PDB entry 1JAO | X-ray diffraction, 2.40 A resolution | chain A

[Chain A]
Protein: Matrix metallo proteinase-8 (MET80 form)
Organism: Homo sapiens
Notes: EC 3.4.24.34; fragment: catalytic domain, residues 80 - 242
UniProt: P22894 (MM08_HUMAN); residues 80-242 here correspond to UniProt positions 100-262 (UniProt number = residue number + 20)
Amino-acid sequence (163 residues; each row starts with the number of its first residue):
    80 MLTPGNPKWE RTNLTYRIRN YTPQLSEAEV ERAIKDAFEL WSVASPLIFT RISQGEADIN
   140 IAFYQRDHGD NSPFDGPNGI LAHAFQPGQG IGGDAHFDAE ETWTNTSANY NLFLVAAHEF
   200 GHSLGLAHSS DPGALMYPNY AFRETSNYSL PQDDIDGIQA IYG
Disordered / not traced: 80-84
Metal / ion sites: Ca2+ site 1: D137, G169, G171, D173; Zn2+ site 1: H147, D149, H162, H175; Ca2+ site 2: D154, G155, N157, I159, D177, E180; Zn2+ site 2: H197, H201, H207 (together with 0D3)
Ligand contacts: 0D3 (N-[(2S)-2-benzyl-3-sulfanylpropanoyl]-L-alanylglycinamide): G158, I159, L160, A161, Y189, L193, V194, H197, E198, H201, H207, L214, Y216, P217, N218, Y219
Curated features (UniProtKB/Swiss-Prot):
  - active site: E198
  - binding site (Ca(2+)): D137, D154, G155, N157, I159, G169, G171, D173, D177, E180
  - binding site (Zn(2+)): H147, D149, H162, H175, H197, H201, H207
  - glycosylation (N-linked (GlcNAc...) asparagine): N92, N184, N226

[Overview]
Ligands of chain A: compound 0D3. H197, H201 and H207 coordinate Zn2+ site 2. The Ca2+ site 1 is built by
D137, G169, G171 and D173. Curated annotation (UniProt) lists active-site residue E198, 10 Ca2+-binding
residues and 7 Zn2+-binding residues.
Chain A is Matrix metallo proteinase-8 (MET80 form) (Homo sapiens); the structure, Complex of
3-mercapto-2-benzylpropanoyl-ala-gly-NH2 with the catalytic domain of matrix metallo proteinase-8 (MET80
form), was determined by X-ray diffraction, deposited together with 1JAQ.
